PDB entry 2VRT | X-ray diffraction, 3.50 A resolution | chains A and F

Chain A:
Molecule: Ribonuclease E
Source organism: Escherichia coli
Notes: EC 3.1.4.-; fragment: catalytic domain, residues 1-509
UniProt: P21513 (RNE_ECOLI); numbering as in UniProt (aligned over 1-509)
Sequence (509 residues; each row starts with the number of its first residue):
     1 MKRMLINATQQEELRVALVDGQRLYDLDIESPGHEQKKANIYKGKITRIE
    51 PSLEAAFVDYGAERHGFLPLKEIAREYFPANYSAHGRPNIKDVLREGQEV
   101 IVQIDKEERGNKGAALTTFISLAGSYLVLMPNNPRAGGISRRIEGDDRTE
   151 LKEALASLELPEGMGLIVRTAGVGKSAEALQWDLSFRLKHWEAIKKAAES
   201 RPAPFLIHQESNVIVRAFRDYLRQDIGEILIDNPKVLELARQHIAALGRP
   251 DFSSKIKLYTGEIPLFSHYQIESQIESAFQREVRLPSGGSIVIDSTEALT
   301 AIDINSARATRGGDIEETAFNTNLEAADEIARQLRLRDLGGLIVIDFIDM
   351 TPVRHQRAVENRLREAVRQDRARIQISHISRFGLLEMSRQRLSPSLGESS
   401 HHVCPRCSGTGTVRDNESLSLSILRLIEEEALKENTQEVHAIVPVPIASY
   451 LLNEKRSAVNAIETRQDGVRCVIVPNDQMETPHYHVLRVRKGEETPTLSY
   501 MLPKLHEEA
Unresolved in the structure: 33-34, 80-86, 309-313, 394-401, 405-406, 408-411, 437-440, 490-494, 506-509
Swiss-Prot annotation at these positions:
  - region: Arg-169, Thr-170 (Interaction with RNA 5'-terminal monophosphate), Cys-404 to Cys-407 (Required for zinc-mediated homotetramerization and catalytic activity)
  - binding site (Mg(2+)): Asp-303, Asp-346
  - binding site (Zn(2+)): Cys-404, Cys-407
  - mutagenesis: Phe-57 (F57A: Reduces RNA cleavage by over 98%), Gly-66 (G66S: Disrupts folding of the S1 motif), Phe-67 (F67A: Reduces RNA cleavage by over 98%), Lys-112 (K112A: Reduces RNA cleavage by 98%), Thr-170 (T170V: Abolishes enzyme activity toward RNA substrates with a 5' monophosphate. Strongly reduces enzyme activity toward cspA mRNA), Asp-303 (D303N: Reduces RNA cleavage by over 96%), Asn-305 (N305D/L: Reduces RNA cleavage by over 96%), Asp-346 (D346N: Reduces RNA cleavage by over 96%), Arg-373 (R373A/D: Reduces RNA cleavage by 89%), Cys-404 (C404A: Reduces zinc-binding. Abolishes homotetramerization and enzyme activity), Cys-407 (C407A: Reduces zinc-binding. Abolishes homotetramerization and enzyme activity)
From the paper describing this entry:
  - catalytic residues: Asp-303, Asn-305, Asp-346 (citing earlier work)

Chain F:
Molecule: 2-nt RNA strand
Sequence (2 nucleotides; each row starts with the number of its first residue):
     1 UU

Interface between chain A and chain F:
Residue-residue contacts (11):
  Ala-123(A) with U1(F), base contact
  Val-128(A) with U1(F), base contact
  Ala-136(A) with U2(F), base contact
  Gly-137(A) with U2(F), hydrogen bond to the base
  Ile-139(A) with U2(F), sugar contact
  Ser-140(A) with U1(F), sugar contact; U2(F), phosphate contact
  Arg-141(A) with U2(F), hydrogen bond to the phosphate
  Ile-167(A) with U1(F), sugar contact
  Arg-169(A) with U1(F), salt bridge to the phosphate
  Thr-170(A) with U1(F), hydrogen bond to the phosphate
Other interface residues (no listed pair), chain A (14 interface residues in all): Met-130, Arg-135, Gly-138, Arg-142

Overview:
Chain A and chain F form an interface of 14 and 2 residues respectively, with 3 hydrogen bonds and 1 salt
bridge. Polar pairs include Gly-137(A)/U2(F), Arg-141(A)/U2(F) and Thr-170(A)/U1(F). From UniProt:
Mg2+-binding residues Asp-303(A) and Asp-346(A), Zn2+-binding residues Cys-404(A) and Cys-407(A) and 11
mutagenesis sites on chain A. The paper reports catalytic residues Asp-303(A), Asn-305(A) and Asp-346(A).
Here chain A is Ribonuclease E (Escherichia coli) and chain F is a 2-nt RNA strand. Entry 2VRT (Crystal
Structure of E. coli RNase E possessing M1 RNA fragments - Catalytic Domain) was determined by X-ray
diffraction together with 2VMK from the same study.
